3T1C - chain A; structure by X-ray diffraction, 1.80 A resolution.

# Chain A
Molecule: Potassium channel protein
Source organism: Bacillus cereus
UniProt: Q81HW2 (Q81HW2_BACCR); residues 20-110 here = UniProt positions 20-110
Amino-acid sequence (97 residues; row label = number of the first residue in the row):
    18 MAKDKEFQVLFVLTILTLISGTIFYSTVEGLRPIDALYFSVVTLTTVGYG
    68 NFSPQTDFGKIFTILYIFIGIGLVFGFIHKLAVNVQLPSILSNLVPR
Unresolved in the structure: 18-20, 114
Sequence notes: expression tag (18-19, 111-114); engineered mutation Tyr66 (Asp in Q81HW2)
Bound ions: K+ site 1 near Thr63 (its only coordinating residue here); K+ site 2: Thr63, Val64; K+ site 3 near Val64 (its only coordinating residue here)

# In short
Thr63 and Val64 form the K+ site 2.
Chain A is Potassium channel protein (Bacillus cereus); the structure, Crystal Structure of NaK Channel D66Y
Mutant, was determined by X-ray diffraction (same publication as 3TET, 3T2M, 3T4D, 3T4Z and 3TCU).
